Entry 2P26 (X-ray diffraction, 1.75 A resolution); this record covers chain A.

[Chain A]
Protein: Integrin beta-2
Organism: Homo sapiens
Notes: fragment: PHE2 and PHE3
Reference sequence: P05107 (ITB2_HUMAN); residues 1-513 here correspond to UniProt positions 23-535 (UniProt number = residue number + 22)
Sequence (280 residues; numbered 1 to 519; 239 numbers in that range are skipped by the numbering (no residue carries them; nothing is unmodelled there); the number before each row is that of its first residue):
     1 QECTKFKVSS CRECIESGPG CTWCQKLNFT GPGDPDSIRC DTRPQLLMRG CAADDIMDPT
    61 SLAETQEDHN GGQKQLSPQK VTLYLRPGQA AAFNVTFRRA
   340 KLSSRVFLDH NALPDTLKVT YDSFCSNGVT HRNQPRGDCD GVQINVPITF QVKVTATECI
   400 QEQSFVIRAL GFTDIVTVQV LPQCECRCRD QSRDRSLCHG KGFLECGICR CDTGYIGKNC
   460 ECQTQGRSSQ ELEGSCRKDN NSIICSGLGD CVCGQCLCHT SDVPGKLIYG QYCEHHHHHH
Construct notes: expression tag (514-519)
Modified residues: Asn-479 (glycosylation site)
Disulfide bonds: Cys-3/Cys-21, Cys-11/Cys-425, Cys-14/Cys-40, Cys-24/Cys-51, Cys-364/Cys-378, Cys-398/Cys-423, Cys-427/Cys-445, Cys-437/Cys-448, Cys-450/Cys-459, Cys-461/Cys-492, Cys-475/Cys-490, Cys-484/Cys-495, Cys-497/Cys-512
Glycans and other covalent adducts: N-acetylglucosamine (NAG) linked to Asn-28, Asn-94

[Summary]
Covalently linked N-acetylglucosamine: at Asn-28 and Asn-94.
Chain A is Integrin beta-2 (Homo sapiens); the structure, Structure of the PHE2 and PHE3 fragments of the
integrin beta2 subunit, was determined by X-ray diffraction (same publication as 2P28).
